Entry 6J2F (X-ray diffraction, 1.90 A resolution); this record covers chains A and B of the 3 polymer chains in the assembly.

# Chain A
Name: Ptal-N*01:01
Source organism: Pteropus alecto
UniProtKB: A0A125R585 (A0A125R585_PTEAL); residues 1-277 here correspond to UniProt positions 25-301 (UniProt number = residue number + 24)
Sequence (277 residues; each row starts with the number of its first residue):
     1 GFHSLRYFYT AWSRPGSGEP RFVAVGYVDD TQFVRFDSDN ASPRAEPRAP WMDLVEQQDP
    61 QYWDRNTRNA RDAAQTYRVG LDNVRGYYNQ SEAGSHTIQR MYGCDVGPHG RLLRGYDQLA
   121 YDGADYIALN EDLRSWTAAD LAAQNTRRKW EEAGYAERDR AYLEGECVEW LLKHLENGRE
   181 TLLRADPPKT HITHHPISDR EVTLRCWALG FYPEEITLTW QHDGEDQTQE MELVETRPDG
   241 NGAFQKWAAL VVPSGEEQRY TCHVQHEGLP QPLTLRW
Disulfides: Cys104-Cys167, Cys206-Cys262
Reported in the primary citation:
  - contacts within the chain: Asp59-Arg65 (hydrogen bond)
  - specificity-determining residues: Tyr9, Ala45, Gly80, Leu119, Lys149

# Chain B
Name: beta-2 microglobulin
Source organism: Pteropus alecto
UniProtKB: L5K3Y9 (L5K3Y9_PTEAL); residues 4-95 here correspond to UniProt positions 187-278 (UniProt number = residue number + 183)
Sequence (98 residues; row label = number of the first residue in the row):
     1 EPRTPKIQVY SRHPAENGKP NYLNCYVYGF HPPQIEIDLL KNGQKMKTEQ SDLSFSKDWS
    61 FYLLVHTDFT PSTVDEYSCR VNHSSLAAPH MVKWDRNN
Sequence notes: expression tag (1-3, 96-98)
Disulfides: Cys25-Cys79

# Interface between chain A and chain B
Residue-residue contacts - 61 pairs, chain A then chain B:
  Phe8(A) - Ser54(B)
  Phe8(A) - Phe55(B)
  Tyr9(A) - Phe55(B)
  Thr10(A) - Pro33(B)
  Thr10(A) - Leu53(B)
  Thr10(A) - Phe55(B)
  Thr10(A) - Phe61(B)
  Trp12(A) - Pro33(B)  hydrophobic
  Trp12(A) - Gln34(B)  hydrogen bond
  Trp12(A) - Leu53(B)  hydrophobic
  Arg14(A) - Gln34(B)
  Val23(A) - Leu53(B)
  Val25(A) - Asp52(B)
  Val25(A) - Leu53(B)
  Val25(A) - Ser54(B)
  Tyr27(A) - Ser54(B)
  Tyr27(A) - Tyr62(B)  hydrogen bond
  Gln32(A) - Asp52(B)  hydrogen bond
  Arg35(A) - Asp52(B)  salt bridge
  Arg48(A) - Asp52(B)  salt bridge
  Thr97(A) - Pro32(B)
  Thr97(A) - Pro33(B)
  Gln99(A) - His31(B)  hydrogen bond
  Gln99(A) - Phe55(B)
  Gln99(A) - Trp59(B)  hydrogen bond (side chain-backbone)
  Gln99(A) - Phe61(B)
  Arg100(A) - Phe55(B)
  Met101(A) - Phe55(B)  hydrophobic
  Gln118(A) - Trp59(B)
  Leu119(A) - Trp59(B)
  Ala120(A) - Trp59(B)  hydrophobic
  Asp122(A) - His31(B)
  Gly123(A) - Arg3(B)  hydrogen bond (backbone-side chain)
  Gly123(A) - His31(B)  hydrogen bond (backbone-side chain)
  Gly123(A) - Trp59(B)
  Asp125(A) - Trp59(B)  hydrogen bond
  His195(A) - Asn97(B)
  Arg205(A) - Asn97(B)  hydrogen bond (side chain-backbone)
  Arg205(A) - Asn98(B)
  Trp207(A) - Asn97(B)
  Trp207(A) - Asn98(B)
  Leu209(A) - Pro14(B)  hydrophobic
  Val234(A) - Gln8(B)
  Glu235(A) - Gln8(B)  hydrogen bond (backbone-side chain)
  Glu235(A) - Tyr28(B)  hydrogen bond
  Thr236(A) - Tyr26(B)
  Arg237(A) - Gln8(B)  hydrogen bond
  Arg237(A) - Tyr10(B)
  Arg237(A) - Tyr26(B)
  Arg237(A) - Asn98(B)  hydrogen bond
  Pro238(A) - Tyr10(B)  hydrogen bond (backbone-side chain)
  Pro238(A) - Tyr26(B)
  Asp239(A) - Arg12(B)  hydrogen bond (backbone-side chain)
  Asp239(A) - Asn24(B)  hydrogen bond (backbone-side chain)
  Gly240(A) - Arg12(B)  hydrogen bond (backbone-side chain)
  Gly240(A) - Leu64(B)
  Asn241(A) - Arg12(B)
  Gln245(A) - Tyr10(B)
  Gln245(A) - Ser11(B)
  Gln245(A) - Arg12(B)  hydrogen bond (side chain-backbone)
  Trp247(A) - Asn98(B)  hydrogen bond
Interface residues without a listed pair, chain A (37 interface residues in all): Ser95, Ala124
Interface residues without a listed pair, chain B (24 interface residues in all): Asp58

# Summary
Chain A and chain B form an interface of 37 and 24 residues respectively; the contacts include 19 hydrogen
bonds and 2 salt bridges. Polar contacts include Arg35(A)-Asp52(B), Arg48(A)-Asp52(B) and Trp12(A)-Gln34(B).
From the paper: specificity determinants Tyr9(A), Ala45(A) and Gly80(A) among others; contacts within the
chain involving Asp59(A) and Arg65(A).
Here chain A is Ptal-N*01:01 and chain B is beta-2 microglobulin, both from Pteropus alecto. Entry 6J2F
(Crystal structure of bat (Pteropus Alecto) MHC class I Ptal-N*01:01 in complex with Hendra virus-derived
peptide ...) was determined by X-ray diffraction (same publication as 6J2D, 6J2E, 6J2G, 6J2H, 6J2I, 6J2J and
6K7T).
